2VDH - chains A and C of the 16 polymer chains in the assembly; structure by X-ray diffraction, 2.30 A resolution.

[Chain A (and C)]
Molecule: Ribulose bisphosphate carboxylase large chain
Organism: Chlamydomonas reinhardtii
Notes: EC 4.1.1.39; chain C of this document is another copy of the same molecule, construct and numbering; everything in this record applies to it too
UniProt: P00877 (RBL_CHLRE); numbering as in UniProt (aligned over 1-475)
Sequence (475 residues; numbered 1 to 475; the number before each row is that of its first residue):
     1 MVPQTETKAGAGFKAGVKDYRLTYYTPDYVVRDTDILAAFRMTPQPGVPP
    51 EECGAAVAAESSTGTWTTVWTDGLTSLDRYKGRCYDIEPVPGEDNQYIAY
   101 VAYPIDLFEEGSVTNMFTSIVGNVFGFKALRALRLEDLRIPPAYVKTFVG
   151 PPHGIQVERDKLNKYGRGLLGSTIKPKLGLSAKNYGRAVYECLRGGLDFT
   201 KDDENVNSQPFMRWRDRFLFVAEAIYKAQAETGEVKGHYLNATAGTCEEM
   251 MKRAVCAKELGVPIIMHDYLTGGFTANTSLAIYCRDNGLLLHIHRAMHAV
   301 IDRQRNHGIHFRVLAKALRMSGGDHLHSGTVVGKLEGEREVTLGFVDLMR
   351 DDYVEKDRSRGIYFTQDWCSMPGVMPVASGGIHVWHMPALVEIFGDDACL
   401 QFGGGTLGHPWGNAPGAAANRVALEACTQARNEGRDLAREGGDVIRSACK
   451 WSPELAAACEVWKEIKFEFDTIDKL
Not modelled in the structure: 1-10 (chain C: 1-8)
Cystine bridges: Cys449-Cys459
Modified residues: Pro104, Pro151 (4-hydroxyproline; HYP); Lys201 (lysine nz-carboxylic acid; KCX); Cys256, Cys369 (s-methylcysteine; SMC)
Differences from the reference sequence: conflict Pro46 (Leu in P00877); engineered mutation Ser172 (Cys in P00877)
Metal / ion sites: Mg2+: Lys201, Asp203, Glu204 (together with 2-carboxyarabinitol-1,5-diphosphate)
Residues lining bound ligands:
  - 2-carboxyarabinitol-1,5-diphosphate (CAP), molecule 1: Glu60, Thr65, Trp66, Asn123
  - 2-carboxyarabinitol-1,5-diphosphate (CAP), molecule 2: Thr173, Lys175, Lys177, Lys201, Asp203, Glu204, His294, Arg295, His298, His327, Gly329, Lys334, Leu335, Ser379, Gly380, Gly381, Gln401, Phe402, Gly403, Gly404
From the paper describing this entry:
  - mutagenesis - C172S: increased catalytic activity on specificity factor
  - mutagenesis - C172S: unchanged catalytic activity on Vmax for carboxylation
  - mutagenesis - C172S (Tm change 2 degC): decreased stability
  - conformationally variable residues: Leu170 to Ile174
  - binding site for 2-carboxyarabinitol-1,5-diphosphate: Thr173
  - catalytic residues: Lys175 (citing earlier work)
  - contacts within the chain: Ser172-Cys192

[Chain A / chain C interface]
Contacting residue pairs - 17 pairs, chain A then chain C:
  Lys146(A) - Pro210(C)
  His153(A) - Asp216(C)  salt bridge
  Gln156(A) - Ser181(C)
  Val157(A) - Asp216(C)
  Asp160(A) - Lys183(C)
  Asp160(A) - Phe220(C)
  Lys161(A) - Asp216(C)  salt bridge
  Lys161(A) - Phe220(C)
  Asn163(A) - Lys183(C)
  Tyr165(A) - Lys183(C)  hydrogen bond
  Arg285(A) - Arg213(C)
  Arg285(A) - Arg215(C)
  Asp286(A) - Arg215(C)  hydrogen bond (backbone-side chain)
  Asp286(A) - Lys252(C)  salt bridge
  Asn287(A) - Arg215(C)
  Gly288(A) - Arg215(C)
  Ser370(A) - Pro210(C)
Also at the interface, not in a pair above, chain C (10 interface residues in all): Phe211, Leu219

[Summary]
The interface between chain A and chain C involves 13 residues on one side and 10 on the other, with 2
hydrogen bonds and 3 salt bridges. Among the polar pairs are His153(A)-Asp216(C), Lys161(A)-Asp216(C) and
Asp286(A)-Lys252(C). Chain A binds 2-carboxyarabinitol-1,5-diphosphate. From the paper: the catalytic residue
Lys175(A); C172S of chain A increases catalytic activity on specificity factor.
Chain A and chain C are both Ribulose bisphosphate carboxylase large chain (Chlamydomonas reinhardtii); the
structure, Crystal structure of Chlamydomonas reinhardtii Rubisco with a large- subunit C172S mutation, was
determined by X-ray diffraction together with 2VDI from the same study.
